Entry 7UT7 (electron microscopy, 1.91 A resolution); this record covers chains B and D of the 4 polymer chains in the assembly.

Chain B (and D):
Name: Nitrogenase molybdenum-iron protein beta chain
Organism: Azotobacter vinelandii DJ
Notes: EC 1.18.6.1; chain D of this document is another copy of the same molecule, construct and numbering; everything in this record applies to it too
Reference sequence: C1DGZ8 (C1DGZ8_AZOVD); numbering as in UniProt (aligned over 1-523)
Sequence (523 residues; numbered 1 to 523; the number before each row is that of its first residue):
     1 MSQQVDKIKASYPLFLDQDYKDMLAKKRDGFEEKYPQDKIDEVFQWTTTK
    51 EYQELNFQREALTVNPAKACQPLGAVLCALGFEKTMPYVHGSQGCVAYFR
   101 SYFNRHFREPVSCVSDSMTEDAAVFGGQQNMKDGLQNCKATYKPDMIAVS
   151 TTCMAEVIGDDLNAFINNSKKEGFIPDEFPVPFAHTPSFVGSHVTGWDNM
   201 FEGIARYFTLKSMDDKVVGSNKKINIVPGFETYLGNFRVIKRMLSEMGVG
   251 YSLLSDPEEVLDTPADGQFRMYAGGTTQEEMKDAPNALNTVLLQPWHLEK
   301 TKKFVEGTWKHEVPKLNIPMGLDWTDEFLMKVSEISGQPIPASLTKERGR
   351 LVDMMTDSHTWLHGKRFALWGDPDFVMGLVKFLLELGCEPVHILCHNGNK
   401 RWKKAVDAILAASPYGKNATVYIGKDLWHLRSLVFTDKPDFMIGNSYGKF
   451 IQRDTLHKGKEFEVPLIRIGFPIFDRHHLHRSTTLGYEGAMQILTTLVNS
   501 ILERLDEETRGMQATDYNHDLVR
Disordered / not traced: 1
Metal / ion sites: fe(8)-S(7) cluster Fe: C70, C95, C153, S188 (shared with 3 residues of chain A); Fe ion site 1: R108, E109 (shared with D353(D), D357(D) of chain D); Fe ion site 2: D353, D357 (shared with R108(D), E109(D) of chain D)
Ligand contacts: fe(8)-S(7) cluster (CLF): C70, P72, S92, G94, C95, Y98, F99, T152, C153, S188

Chain B / chain D interface:
Residue-residue contacts - 134 pairs, chain B then chain D:
  S11(B) with Y517(D), hydrogen bond (backbone-side chain); N518(D), hydrogen bond
  Y12(B) with E508(D); T515(D); Y517(D); N518(D)
  F15(B) with Y517(D)
  L16(B) with A514(D); T515(D)
  K34(B) with Q513(D), hydrogen bond
  Q37(B) with Q513(D), hydrogen bond
  R105(B) with V522(D)
  R108(B) with D357(D); R523(D), hydrogen bond (side chain-backbone)
  E109(B) with D353(D)
  R238(B) with R350(D)
  E259(B) with K346(D), salt bridge; R350(D), salt bridge
  D262(B) with R350(D), salt bridge
  P264(B) with K346(D); G349(D); R350(D)
  A265(B) with G349(D), hydrogen bond (backbone-backbone); V352(D); D353(D)
  K346(B) with E259(D), salt bridge; P264(D)
  G349(B) with P264(D); A265(D), hydrogen bond (backbone-backbone)
  R350(B) with R238(D); E259(D), salt bridge; D262(D), salt bridge; P264(D); R481(D)
  V352(B) with A265(D)
  D353(B) with E109(D); A265(D)
  M354(B) with H478(D); R481(D)
  D357(B) with R108(D); H477(D)
  S358(B) with H477(D), hydrogen bond; H478(D), hydrogen bond
  W361(B) with H477(D)
  S446(B) with L521(D)
  Y447(B) with L521(D), hydrophobic
  K449(B) with D506(D), salt bridge; H519(D); D520(D), hydrogen bond (side chain-backbone)
  F450(B) with H519(D); L521(D), hydrophobic
  Q452(B) with R510(D)
  R453(B) with R510(D); M512(D); D516(D)
  D454(B) with M512(D)
  L456(B) with R510(D)
  H457(B) with M512(D)
  E463(B) with R510(D), salt bridge
  R468(B) with D506(D), salt bridge
  F474(B) with L521(D); V522(D); R523(D), hydrogen bond (backbone-backbone)
  D475(B) with L502(D); D506(D); L521(D); R523(D)
  R476(B) with N499(D); L502(D); E503(D), salt bridge; D506(D), salt bridge
  H477(B) with D357(D); S358(D), hydrogen bond; W361(D); T495(D); V498(D); N499(D), hydrogen bond (backbone-side chain); L502(D); R523(D), hydrogen bond (side chain-backbone)
  H478(B) with M354(D); D357(D); S358(D), hydrogen bond; L494(D)
  L479(B) with N499(D)
  R481(B) with R350(D); M354(D); M491(D)
  M491(B) with R481(D)
  L494(B) with H478(D)
  T495(B) with H477(D)
  V498(B) with H477(D)
  N499(B) with R476(D); H477(D), hydrogen bond (side chain-backbone); L479(D)
  L502(B) with D475(D); R476(D); H477(D)
  E503(B) with R476(D)
  D506(B) with K449(D), salt bridge; R468(D), salt bridge; D475(D); R476(D), salt bridge
  E508(B) with Y12(D)
  R510(B) with Q452(D); R453(D); L456(D); E463(D), salt bridge
  M512(B) with R453(D); D454(D); H457(D)
  Q513(B) with K34(D), hydrogen bond; Q37(D), hydrogen bond
  A514(B) with L16(D)
  T515(B) with Y12(D); L16(D)
  D516(B) with R453(D)
  Y517(B) with S11(D), hydrogen bond (side chain-backbone); Y12(D); F15(D)
  N518(B) with S11(D), hydrogen bond; Y12(D)
  H519(B) with K449(D); F450(D)
  D520(B) with K449(D), hydrogen bond (backbone-side chain)
  L521(B) with S446(D); Y447(D), hydrophobic; F450(D), hydrophobic; F474(D); D475(D)
  V522(B) with F474(D)
  R523(B) with R108(D), hydrogen bond (backbone-side chain); F474(D), hydrogen bond (backbone-backbone); D475(D); H477(D), hydrogen bond (backbone-side chain)
Other interface residues (no listed pair), chain B (67 interface residues in all): P13, T263, L505, T509
Other interface residues (no listed pair), chain D (67 interface residues in all): P13, R105, T263, L505, T509

In short:
The chain B/chain D interface involves 67 residues from each chain; the contacts include 24 hydrogen bonds and
15 salt bridges. Polar contacts include E259(B)-K346(D), E259(B)-R350(D) and D262(B)-R350(D). Bound to chain
B: fe(8)-S(7) cluster. C70(B), C95(B), C153(B) and S188(B) form the fe(8)-S(7) cluster Fe site.
Chain B and chain D are both Nitrogenase molybdenum-iron protein beta chain (Azotobacter vinelandii DJ); the
structure, C2 symmetric cryoEM structure of Azotobacter vinelandii MoFeP under non-turnover conditions, was
determined by electron microscopy together with 7UT6, 7UT8, 7UT9, 7UTA and 8DPN from the same study.
